5FI9 - chain A; structure by X-ray diffraction, 2.54 A resolution.

== Chain A ==
Molecule: Sphingomyelin phosphodiesterase
Organism: Mus musculus
Notes: EC 3.1.4.12
UniProtKB: Q04519 (ASM_MOUSE); numbering as in UniProt (aligned over 84-611)
Chain sequence (538 residues; numbered 74 to 611; the number before each row is that of its first residue):
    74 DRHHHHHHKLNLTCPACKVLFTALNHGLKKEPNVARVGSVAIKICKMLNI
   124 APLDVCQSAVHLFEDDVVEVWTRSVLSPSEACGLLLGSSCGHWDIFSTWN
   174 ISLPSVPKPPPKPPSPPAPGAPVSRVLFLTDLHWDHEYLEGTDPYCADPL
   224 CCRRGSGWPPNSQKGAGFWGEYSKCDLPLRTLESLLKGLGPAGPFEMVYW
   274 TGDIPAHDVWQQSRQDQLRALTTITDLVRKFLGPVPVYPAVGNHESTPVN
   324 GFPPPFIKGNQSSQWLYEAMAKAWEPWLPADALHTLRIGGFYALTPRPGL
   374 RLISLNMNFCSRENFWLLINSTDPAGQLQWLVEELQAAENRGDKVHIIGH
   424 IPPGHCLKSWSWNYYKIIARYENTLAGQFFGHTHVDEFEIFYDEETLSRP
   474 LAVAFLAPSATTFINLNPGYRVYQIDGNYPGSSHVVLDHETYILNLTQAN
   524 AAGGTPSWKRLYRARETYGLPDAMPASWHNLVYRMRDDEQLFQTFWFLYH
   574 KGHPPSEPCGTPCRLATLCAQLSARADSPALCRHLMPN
Disordered / not traced: 74-81, 164-168, 610-611
Differences from the reference sequence: expression tag (74-83)
Cystine bridges: Cys87-Cys163, Cys90-Cys155, Cys118-Cys129, Cys219-Cys224, Cys225-Cys248, Cys383-Cys429, Cys582-Cys586, Cys592-Cys605
Glycans and other covalent adducts: glycan linked to Asn84, Asn393; N-acetylglucosamine (NAG) linked to Asn173, Asn333, Asn518
Metal / ion sites: Zn2+ site 1: Asp204, His206, Asp276, His457 (together with (1-azanyl-1-phosphono-decyl)phosphonic acid); Zn2+ site 2: Asp276, Asn316, His423, His455 (together with (1-azanyl-1-phosphono-decyl)phosphonic acid)
Ligand contacts: (1-azanyl-1-phosphono-decyl)phosphonic acid (NT8): Asp204, His206, Asp276, His280, Asn316, His317, His423, His455, Thr456, His457, Val458, Phe486, Ile487, Leu489, His573
Curated features (UniProtKB/Swiss-Prot):
  - binding site (Zn(2+)): Asp204, His206, Asp276, Asn316, His423, His455, His457
  - site: Asp249, Leu250 (Cleavage)
  - modified residue: Ser506 (Phosphoserine)
  - glycosylation (N-linked (GlcNAc...) asparagine): Asn84, Asn173, Asn333, Asn393, Asn518, Asn611
  - mutagenesis: Val128 (V128E: Retains 20% of wild-type activity with sphingomyelin as substrate; retains 70% of wild-type activity with bis(p-nitrophenyl) phosphate as substrate), Val143 (V143R: Retains 10% of wild-type activity with sphingomyelin as substrate; retains 70% of wild-type activity with bis(p-nitrophenyl) phosphate as substrate), Asp249 (D249A: Knockin mice are fertile and healthy but show increased burdens in response to bacterial infection ...), His280 (H280A: Complete loss of activity), Trp283 (W283N: Retains 10% of wild-type activity), His317 (H317A: No activity with sphingomyelin as substrate; retains 70% of wild-type activity with bis(p-nitrophenyl) phosphate as substrate), Pro321 (P321E: Retains 10% of wild-type activity), Phe388 (F388R: Retains 10% of wild-type activity), Leu391 (L391R: Retains 20% of wild-type activity with sphingomyelin as substrate; retains 50% of wild-type activity with bis(p-nitrophenyl) phosphate as substrate)
From the paper describing this entry:
  - mutagenesis - H280A: abolished catalytic activity on bNPP
  - mutagenesis - H317A: decreased catalytic activity on bNPP
  - mutagenesis - H280A, H317A: abolished catalytic activity on liposomes
  - catalytic residues: His280, His317
  - catalytic residues: Asp249 (proposed by the authors, not directly observed)
  - mutagenesis - V128E, V143R: decreased catalytic activity

== In short ==
Chain A binds (1-azanyl-1-phosphono-decyl)phosphonic acid. N-acetylglucosamine is covalently linked to Asn173,
Asn333 and Asn518. From UniProt: 7 Zn2+-binding residues and 9 mutagenesis sites. From the paper: catalytic
residues His280, His317 and Asp249; H280A and H317A abolish catalytic activity on liposomes; 4 substitutions
were tested in all.
Chain A is Sphingomyelin phosphodiesterase (Mus musculus); the structure, Closed form of murine Acid
Sphingomyelinase in complex with bisphosphonate inhibitor AbPA, was determined by X-ray diffraction together
with 5FIB, 5FIC and 5HQN from the same study.
